6XW7 - chains A and D of the 4 polymer chains in the assembly; structure by X-ray diffraction, 2.15 A resolution.

== Chain A ==
Protein: Capsid protein
Organism: Murine norovirus 1
Reference sequence: Q80J94 (Q80J94_9CALI); residues 226-533 here = UniProt positions 226-533
Sequence (309 residues; each row starts with the number of its first residue):
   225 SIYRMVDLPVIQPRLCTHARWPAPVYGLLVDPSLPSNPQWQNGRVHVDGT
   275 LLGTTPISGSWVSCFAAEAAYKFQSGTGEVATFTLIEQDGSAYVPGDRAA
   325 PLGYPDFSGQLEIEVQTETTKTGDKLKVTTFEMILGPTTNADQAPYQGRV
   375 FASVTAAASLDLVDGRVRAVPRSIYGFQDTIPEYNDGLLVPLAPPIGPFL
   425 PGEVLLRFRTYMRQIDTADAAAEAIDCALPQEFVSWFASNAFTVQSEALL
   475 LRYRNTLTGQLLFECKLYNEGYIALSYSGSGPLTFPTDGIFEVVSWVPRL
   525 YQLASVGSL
Not modelled in the structure: 363-365, 531-533
Sequence notes: expression tag (225)
Small-molecule neighbours:
  - glycochenodeoxycholic acid (CHO), molecule 1: W245, P246, A247, Y250, Y435, M436, R437, A446
  - glycochenodeoxycholic acid (CHO), molecule 2: A290, A291, I310, Q312, D313, G314, Q340, R390, V391, R392, V394
What the authors report for this chain:
  - binding site for glycochenodeoxycholic acid: W245, A247, Y250, A290, G314, Q340, R390, R392, Y435, M436, R437
  - conformationally variable residues (loop rearrangement): T341 to K351

== Chain D ==
Protein: Nanobody NB-5829
Organism: Vicugna pacos
Notes: antibody fragment or engineered binder
Sequence (123 residues; each row starts with the number of its first residue):
     1 QVQLQESGGGLVEAGGSLRLSCLGSGLTFSRYAMGWFRQAPGKEREFVAS
    51 ITRSGGSPNYADSVKGRFTISRDNAKNTVYLQMSSLKPEDTAVYYCAGRG
   101 SVYYDVWGQGTQVTVSSHHHHHH
Not modelled in the structure: 118-123
Disulfides: C22-C96

== Chain A / chain D interface ==
Pairs across the interface - 7 pairs, chain A then chain D:
  V234(A) - R31(D)
  L239(A) - S101(D)
  L239(A) - V102(D)  hydrophobic
  T480(A) - V2(D)
  L481(A) - Q1(D)  hydrogen bond (backbone-backbone)
  L481(A) - V2(D)  hydrogen bond (backbone-backbone)
  L481(A) - D105(D)
Other interface residues (no listed pair), chain A (5 interface residues in all): T482
Other interface residues (no listed pair), chain D (7 interface residues in all): Y32

== Summary ==
5 residues of chain A and 7 residues of chain D are in contact, with 2 hydrogen bonds. Main-chain hydrogen
bonds include L481(A)-Q1(D) and L481(A)-V2(D). Bound to chain A: glycochenodeoxycholic acid. From the paper: a
binding site for glycochenodeoxycholic acid at W245(A), A247(A) and Y250(A) among others; conformational
variability at T341(A).
Chain A is Capsid protein (Murine norovirus 1) and chain D is Nanobody NB-5829 (Vicugna pacos); the structure,
Crystal structure of murine norovirus P domain in complex with Nanobody NB-5829 and glycochenodeoxycholate
(GCDCA), was determined by X-ray diffraction, deposited together with 6XW6.
